Entry 2RHS (X-ray diffraction, 2.20 A resolution); this record covers chains B and D of the 4 polymer chains in the assembly.

Chain B (and D):
Protein: Phenylalanyl-tRNA synthetase beta chain
Organism: Staphylococcus haemolyticus
Notes: EC 6.1.1.20; chain D of this document is another copy of the same molecule, construct and numbering; everything in this record applies to it too
UniProt: Q4L5E4 (SYFB_STAHJ); residue numbers follow UniProt; this construct covers 1-800
Amino-acid sequence (800 residues; numbered 1 to 800; the number before each row is that of its first residue):
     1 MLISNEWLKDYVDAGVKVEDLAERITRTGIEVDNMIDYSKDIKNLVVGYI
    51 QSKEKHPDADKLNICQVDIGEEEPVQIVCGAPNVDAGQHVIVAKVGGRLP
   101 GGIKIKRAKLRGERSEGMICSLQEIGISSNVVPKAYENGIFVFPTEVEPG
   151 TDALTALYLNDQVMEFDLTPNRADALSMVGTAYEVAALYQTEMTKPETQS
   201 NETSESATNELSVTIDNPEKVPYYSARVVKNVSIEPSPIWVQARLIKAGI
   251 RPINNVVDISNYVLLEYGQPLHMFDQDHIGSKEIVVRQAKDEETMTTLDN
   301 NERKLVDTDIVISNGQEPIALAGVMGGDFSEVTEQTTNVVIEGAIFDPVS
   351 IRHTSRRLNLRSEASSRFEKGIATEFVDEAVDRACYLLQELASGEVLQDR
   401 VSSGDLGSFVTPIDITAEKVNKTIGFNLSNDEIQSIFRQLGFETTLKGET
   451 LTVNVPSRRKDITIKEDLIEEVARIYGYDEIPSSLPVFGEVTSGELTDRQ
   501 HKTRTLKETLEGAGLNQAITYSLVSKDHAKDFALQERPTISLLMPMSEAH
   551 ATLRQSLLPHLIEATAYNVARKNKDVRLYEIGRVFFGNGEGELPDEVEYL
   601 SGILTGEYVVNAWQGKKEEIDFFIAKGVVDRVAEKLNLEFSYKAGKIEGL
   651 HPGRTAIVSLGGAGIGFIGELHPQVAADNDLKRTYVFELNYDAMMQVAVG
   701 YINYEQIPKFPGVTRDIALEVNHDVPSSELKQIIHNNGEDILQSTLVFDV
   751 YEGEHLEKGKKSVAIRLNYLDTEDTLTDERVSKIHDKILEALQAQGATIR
Not modelled in the structure: 56-62, 110-112, 772-775 (chain D: 56-61, 110-111, 134-139, 800)
Construct notes: engineered mutation N34 (Asp in Q4L5E4), P144 (Gln in Q4L5E4), G661 (Glu in Q4L5E4), A663 (Gln in Q4L5E4), G664 (Asp in Q4L5E4)
UniProt features mapped onto this chain:
  - binding site (Mg(2+)): D461, D467, E470, E471

Interface between chain B and chain D:
Contacting residue pairs (30):
  L485(B) - V491(D)
  P486(B) - V491(D)
  V487(B) - V487(D)  hydrophobic
  V487(B) - F488(D)
  V487(B) - V491(D)  hydrophobic
  F488(B) - V487(D)
  G489(B) - V487(D)
  V491(B) - L485(D)
  V491(B) - P486(D)
  V491(B) - V487(D)  hydrophobic
  G512(B) - G512(D)
  G512(B) - R631(D)  hydrogen bond (backbone-side chain)
  A612(B) - F748(D)
  W613(B) - F623(D)  hydrophobic
  W613(B) - F748(D)  hydrogen bond (backbone-backbone)
  W613(B) - D749(D)
  Q614(B) - D621(D)  hydrogen bond
  Q614(B) - F623(D)
  K616(B) - E618(D)  salt bridge
  K616(B) - I624(D)
  E618(B) - K616(D)  salt bridge
  D621(B) - Q614(D)  hydrogen bond
  F623(B) - W613(D)  hydrophobic
  F623(B) - Q614(D)
  I624(B) - K616(D)
  R631(B) - G512(D)  hydrogen bond (side chain-backbone)
  V747(B) - W613(D)
  F748(B) - A612(D)
  F748(B) - W613(D)  hydrogen bond (backbone-backbone)
  D749(B) - W613(D)
Also at the interface, not in a pair above, chain B (21 interface residues in all): E508, V750
Also at the interface, not in a pair above, chain D (24 interface residues in all): G489, T505, E508, V609, N611, E619, V747

Overview:
21 residues of chain B face 24 of chain D across their interface, with 6 hydrogen bonds and 2 salt bridges.
Polar contacts include K616(B)-E618(D), G512(B)-R631(D) and Q614(B)-D621(D). Curated annotation (UniProt)
lists 4 Mg2+-binding residues on chain B.
Both chains are Phenylalanyl-tRNA synthetase beta chain (Staphylococcus haemolyticus). Entry 2RHS (PheRS from
Staphylococcus haemolyticus- rational protein engineering and inhibitor studies) was determined by X-ray
diffraction, deposited together with 2RHQ.
